Entry 1MN3 (X-ray diffraction, 2.30 A resolution); this record covers chain A.

# Chain A
Molecule: Vacuolar protein sorting-associated protein VPS9
Organism: Saccharomyces cerevisiae
Notes: fragment: Cue domain (residues 398-451)
UniProt: P54787 (VPS9_YEAST); numbering as in UniProt (aligned over 398-451)
Amino-acid sequence (54 residues; each row starts with the number of its first residue):
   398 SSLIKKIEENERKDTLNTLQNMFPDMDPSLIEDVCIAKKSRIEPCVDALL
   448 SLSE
Differences from the reference sequence: modified residue (419, 423); engineered mutation Glu-440 (Gly in P54787)
Modified residues: Mse-419 (selenomethionine; parent Met); Mse-423 (selenomethionine; parent Met)
Cystine bridges: Cys-432/Cys-442
What the authors report for this chain:
  - self-association interface (contacts with another copy of this molecule); pairs are residue here / residue on that copy: Cys-432/Cys-442
  - mutagenesis - L427D (Kd 3 mM), K435A/K436A: decreased binding to ubiquitin
  - mutagenesis - C442T: unchanged binding to ubiquitin

# Overview
From the paper: L427D and K435A/K436A reduce binding to ubiquitin; a self-association interface involving
Cys-432 and Cys-442.
Chain A is Vacuolar protein sorting-associated protein VPS9 (Saccharomyces cerevisiae); the structure, Cue
domain of yeast Vps9p, was determined by X-ray diffraction.
